Entry 7U49 (X-ray diffraction, 1.72 A resolution); this record covers chain A.

Chain A:
Protein: Beta-lactamase
From: Escherichia coli
Notes: EC 3.5.2.6
Reference sequence: C7S9T0 (C7S9T0_ECOLX); residues -2 to 288 here correspond to UniProt positions 21-311 (UniProt number = residue number + 23)
Chain sequence (291 residues; each row starts with the number of its first residue; numbers below 1 keep their minus sign (Met-2 is residue -2)):
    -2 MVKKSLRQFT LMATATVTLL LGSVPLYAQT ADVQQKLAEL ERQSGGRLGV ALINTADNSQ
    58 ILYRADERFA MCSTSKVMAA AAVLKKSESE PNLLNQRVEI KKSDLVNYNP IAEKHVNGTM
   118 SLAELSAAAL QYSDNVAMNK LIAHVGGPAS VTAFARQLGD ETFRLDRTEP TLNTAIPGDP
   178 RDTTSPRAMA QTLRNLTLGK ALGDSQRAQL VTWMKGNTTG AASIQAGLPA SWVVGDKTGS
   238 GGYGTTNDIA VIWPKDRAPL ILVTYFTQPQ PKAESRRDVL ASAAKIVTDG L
Not modelled in the structure: -2 to 26
Glycans and other covalent adducts: compound LD0 linked to Ser70
Ligand contacts: LD0 ((2R,4S,5R)-2-[(1R)-1-{[(2Z)-2-(2-amino-1,3-thiazol-4-yl)-2-(methoxyimino)acetyl]amino}-2-oxoethyl]-5-(sulfanylmethyl)-1,3-thiazinane-4-carboxylic acid): Cys69, Lys73, Asn104, Tyr105, Tyr129, Ser130, Asn132, Glu166, Pro167, Asn170, Thr216, Lys234, Thr235, Gly236, Ser237, Arg274
What the authors report for this chain:
  - binding site for LD0: Ser70, Asn104, Tyr105, Ser130, Asn132, Asn170, Thr216, Ser237
  - conformationally variable residues: Ser70, Asn104, Asn132, Asn170, Thr216, Ser237
  - catalytic residues: Ser237
  - mutagenesis - S70A: decreased catalytic activity on DFC
  - mutagenesis - S70A: decreased catalytic activity on ampicillin
  - mutagenesis - S70A: decreased catalytic activity on ceftiofur
  - mutagenesis - S70A (46-fold): decreased catalytic activity on nitrocefin

Overview:
Compound LD0 is covalently linked to Ser70. The paper reports the catalytic residue Ser237; S70A reduces
catalytic activity on DFC.
Chain A is Beta-lactamase (Escherichia coli); the structure, DFC-CTX-M-15, was determined by X-ray diffraction
(same publication as 7U48, 7U4B and 7U57).
